PDB entry 8JD5 | electron microscopy, 3.60 A resolution | chains B and H of the 6 polymer chains in the assembly

[Chain B]
Protein: Guanine nucleotide-binding protein G(I)/G(S)/G(T) subunit beta-1
Source organism: Homo sapiens
Reference sequence: P62873 (GBB1_HUMAN); numbering as in UniProt (aligned over 2-340)
Sequence (351 residues; row label = number of the first residue in the row; numbers below 1 keep their minus sign (Met-10 is residue -10)):
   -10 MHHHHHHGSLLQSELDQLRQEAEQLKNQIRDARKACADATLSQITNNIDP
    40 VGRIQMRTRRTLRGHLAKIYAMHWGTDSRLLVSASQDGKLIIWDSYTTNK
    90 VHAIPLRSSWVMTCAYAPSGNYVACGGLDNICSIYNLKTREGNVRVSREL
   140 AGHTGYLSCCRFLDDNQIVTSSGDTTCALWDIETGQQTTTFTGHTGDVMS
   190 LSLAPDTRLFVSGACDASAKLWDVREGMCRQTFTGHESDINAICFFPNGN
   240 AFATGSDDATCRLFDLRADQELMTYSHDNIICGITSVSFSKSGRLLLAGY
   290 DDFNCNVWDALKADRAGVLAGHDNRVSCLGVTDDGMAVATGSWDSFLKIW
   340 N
Not modelled in the structure: -10 to 6
Construct notes: initiating methionine (-10); expression tag (-9 to 1)
Curated features (UniProtKB/Swiss-Prot):
  - modified residue: Ser2 (N-acetylserine), His266 (Phosphohistidine)
  - natural variant: Leu30 (L30F: In MRD42; uncertain significance), Arg52 (R52G: In MRD42), Gly64 (G64V: In MRD42), Asp76 (D76E: In MRD42; D76G: In MRD42), Gly77 (G77S: In MRD42), Lys78 (K78R: In MRD42), Ile80 (I80N: In MRD42; I80T: In MRD42), His91 (H91R: In MRD42; uncertain significance), Ala92 (A92T: In MRD42), Pro94 (P94S: In MRD42), Leu95 (L95P: In MRD42), Arg96 (R96L: In MRD42), 5 further natural variant entries in UniProt

[Chain H]
Protein: scFv
Source organism: Escherichia coli
Notes: antibody fragment or engineered binder
Sequence (257 residues; each row starts with the number of its first residue):
     1 DVQLVESGGGLVQPGGSRKLSCSASGFAFSSFGMHWVRQAPEKGLEWVAY
    51 ISSGSGTIYYADTVKGRFTISRDDPKNTLFLQMTSLRSEDTAMYYCVRSI
   101 YYYGSSPFDFWGQGTTLTVSSGGGGSGGGGSGGGGSDIVMTQATSSVPVT
   151 PGESVSISCRSSKSLLHSNGNTYLYWFLQRPGQSPQLLIYRMSNLASGVP
   201 DRFSGSGSGTAFTLTISRLEAEDVGVYYCMQHLEYPLTFGAGTKLELKAA
   251 ALEVLFQ
Not modelled in the structure: 119-134, 246-257
Disulfide bonds: Cys22-Cys96, Cys159-Cys229

[Interface between chain B and chain H]
Pairs across the interface - 10 pairs, chain B then chain H:
  Asp66(B) with Tyr103(H)
  Arg68(B) with Tyr103(H)
  Val90(B) with Tyr102(H), hydrophobic
  His91(B) with Tyr102(H)
  Lys127(B) with Tyr102(H); Gly104(H), hydrogen bond (side chain-backbone)
  Arg129(B) with Val2(H)
  Glu130(B) with Ala28(H); Phe32(H)
  Gly131(B) with Phe32(H)
Also at the interface, not in a pair above, chain B (9 interface residues in all): Leu69
Also at the interface, not in a pair above, chain H (10 interface residues in all): Gly26, Phe27, Ser31, Ile100

[In short]
The interface between chain B and chain H involves 9 residues on one side and 10 on the other, with 1 hydrogen
bond. Its one hydrogen-bonded contact is Lys127(B)-Gly104(H).
Here chain B is Guanine nucleotide-binding protein G(I)/G(S)/G(T) subunit beta-1 (Homo sapiens) and chain H is
scFv (Escherichia coli). Entry 8JD5 (Cryo-EM structure of Gi1-bound mGlu2-mGlu4 heterodimer) was determined by
electron microscopy, deposited together with 8JCU, 8JCV, 8JCW, 8JCX, 8JCY, 8JCZ and 6 further entries.
